PDB entry 3HPN | X-ray diffraction, 2.52 A resolution | chain A

Chain A:
Molecule: Ephrin type-A receptor 2
Organism: Homo sapiens
Notes: EC 2.7.10.1
Reference sequence: P29317 (EPHA2_HUMAN); residues 1-174 here correspond to UniProt positions 28-201 (UniProt number = residue number + 27)
Amino-acid sequence (174 residues; row label = number of the first residue in the row):
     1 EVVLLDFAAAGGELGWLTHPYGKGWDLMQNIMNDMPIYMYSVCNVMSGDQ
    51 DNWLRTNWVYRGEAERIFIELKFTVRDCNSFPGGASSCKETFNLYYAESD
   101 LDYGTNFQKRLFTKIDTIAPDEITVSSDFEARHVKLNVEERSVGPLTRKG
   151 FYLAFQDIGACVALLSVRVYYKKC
Disulfides: Cys43-Cys161, Cys78-Cys88
Reported in the primary citation:
  - mutagenesis - R76E: decreased signaling

In short:
From the paper: R76E reduces signaling.
Chain A is Ephrin type-A receptor 2 (Homo sapiens); the structure, Ligand recognition by A-class EPH
receptors: crystal structures of the EPHA2 ligand-binding domain and the EPHA2/EPHRIN-A1 ..., was determined
by X-ray diffraction, deposited together with 3HEI.
